Entry 7N4J (X-ray diffraction, 2.21 A resolution); this record covers chains A and H of the 3 polymer chains in the assembly.

# Chain A
Protein: Spike protein S1
From: Severe acute respiratory syndrome coronavirus 2
Notes: fragment: Receptor Binding Domain (RBD)
Reference sequence: P0DTC2 (SPIKE_SARS2); residues 331-527 here = UniProt positions 331-527
Amino-acid sequence (205 residues; numbered 331 to 535; the number before each row is that of its first residue):
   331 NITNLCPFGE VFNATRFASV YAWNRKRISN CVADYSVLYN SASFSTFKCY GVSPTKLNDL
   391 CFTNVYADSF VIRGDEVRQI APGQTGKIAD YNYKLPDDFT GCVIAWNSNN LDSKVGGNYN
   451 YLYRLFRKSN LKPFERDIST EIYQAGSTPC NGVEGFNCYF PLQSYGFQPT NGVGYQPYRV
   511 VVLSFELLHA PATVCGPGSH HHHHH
Not modelled in the structure: 533-535
Construct notes: expression tag (528-535)
Swiss-Prot annotation at these positions:
  - region: Arg403 to Asp405 (Integrin-binding motif), Asn448 to Phe456 (Immunodominant HLA epitope recognized by the CD8+)
  - glycosylation (N-linked (GlcNAc...) asparagine): Asn331 (complex), Asn343 (complex)
  - natural variant: Gly339 (G339D: In strain: Omicron/BA.1, Omicron/BA.2 and 4 more; G339H: In strain: Omicron/BA.2.75, Omicron/XBB.1.5 and 1 more), Arg346 (R346K: In strain: Mu/B.1.621; R346T: In strain: Omicron/BQ.1.1, Omicron/XBB.1.5 and 1 more), Leu368 (L368I: In strain: Omicron/XBB.1.5, Omicron/EG.5.1), Ser371 (S371F: In strain: Omicron/BA.2, Omicron/BA.2.12.1 and 6 more; S371L: In strain: Omicron/BA.1), Ser373 (S373P: In strain: Omicron/BA.1, Omicron/BA.2 and 7 more), Ser375 (S375F: In strain: Omicron/BA.1, Omicron/BA.2 and 7 more), Thr376 (T376A: In strain: Omicron/BA.2, Omicron/BA.2.12.1 and 5 more), Asp405 (D405N: In strain: Omicron/BA.2, Omicron/BA.2.12.1 and 6 more), Arg408 (R408S: In strain: Omicron/BA.2, Omicron/BA.2.12.1 and 6 more), Lys417 (K417N: In strain: Beta/B.1.351, Omicron/BA.1 and 8 more; K417T: In strain: Gamma/P.1), Asn440 (N440K: In strain: Omicron/BA.1, Omicron/BA.2 and 7 more), Lys444 (K444T: In strain: Omicron/BQ.1.1), 16 further natural variant entries in UniProt
  - mutagenesis: Asn331 (N331Q: Reduced viral infectivity), Asn343 (N343Q: Reduced viral infectivity), Leu452 (L452R: Increased resistance to neutralizing antibodies. Decreases HLA binding to NF9 epitope. Increased binding affinity to human ACE2), Tyr453 (Y453F: Decreased HLA binding to NF9 epitope. Increased binding affinity to human ACE2), Ala475 (A475V: Increased resistance to neutralizing antibodies), Val483 (V483A: Increased resistance to neutralizing antibodies), Glu484 (E484D: Increased replication in human TMEM106B overexpressing cells), Phe490 (F490L: Increased resistance to neutralizing antibodies and human covalescent sera neutralization), Gln493 (Q493N: Reduced host ACE2-binding affinity in vitro; Q493Y: Reduced host ACE2-binding affinity in vitro), Asn501 (N501T: Reduced host ACE2-binding affinity in vitro; N501Y: Increased binding affinity to human ACE2), His519 (H519P: Increased resistance to human covalescent sera neutralization)
Disulfide bonds: Cys336-Cys361, Cys379-Cys432, Cys391-Cys525, Cys480-Cys488
Covalent attachments: N-acetylglucosamine (NAG) linked to Asn343
What the authors report for this chain:
  - mutagenesis - F486A, N487A, Y489A: decreased binding to WRAIR-2125

# Chain H
Protein: WRAIR-2173 antibody Fab heavy chain
From: Homo sapiens
Notes: antibody fragment or engineered binder
Amino-acid sequence (236 residues; row label = number of the first residue in the row):
     1 QVQLQESGPG LVKPSETLSL TCSVSGDSIS SSDYSWGWIR QPPGKGLEWI GTIYYIKNTY
    61 YNPSLRSRVT LSVDTSKNLF SLKLSSVTAA DTAVYYCARE RPPFDVVVVP AARPYNWFDP
   121 WGLGTLVIVS SASTKGPSVF PLAPSSKSTS GGTAALGCLV KDYFPEPVTV SWNSGALTSG
   181 VHTFPAVLQS SGLYSLSSVV TVPSSSLGTQ TYICNVNHKP SNTKVDKRVE PKSCDK
Not modelled in the structure: 235-236
Disulfide bonds: Cys22-Cys97, Cys158-Cys214

# How chain A and chain H interact
Residue-residue contacts (27; chain A residue first):
  Lys444(A) - Asp105(H)  salt bridge
  Tyr449(A) - Pro103(H)  hydrophobic
  Tyr449(A) - Val106(H)  hydrophobic
  Tyr449(A) - Tyr115(H)  hydrophobic
  Asn450(A) - Asp105(H)  hydrogen bond (side chain-backbone)
  Asn450(A) - Val106(H)
  Asn450(A) - Val107(H)  hydrogen bond (side chain-backbone)
  Leu452(A) - Val108(H)  hydrophobic
  Leu452(A) - Ala111(H)  hydrophobic
  Val483(A) - Lys57(H)
  Val483(A) - Asn58(H)
  Glu484(A) - Asn58(H)  hydrogen bond (backbone-side chain)
  Glu484(A) - Thr59(H)  hydrogen bond (backbone-backbone)
  Glu484(A) - Tyr60(H)  hydrogen bond
  Glu484(A) - Pro110(H)
  Gly485(A) - Thr59(H)
  Phe486(A) - Arg66(H)
  Phe490(A) - Val108(H)  hydrophobic
  Phe490(A) - Pro110(H)  hydrophobic
  Leu492(A) - Ala111(H)
  Gln493(A) - Ala111(H)
  Gln493(A) - Pro114(H)
  Ser494(A) - Ala111(H)  hydrogen bond (backbone-backbone)
  Ser494(A) - Ala112(H)
  Ser494(A) - Tyr115(H)  hydrogen bond (backbone-side chain)
  Tyr495(A) - Tyr115(H)
  Gly496(A) - Tyr115(H)  hydrogen bond (backbone-side chain)
Interface features reported in the paper:
  - epitope / paratope residues, chain A: Lys444(A), Tyr449(A), Asn450(A), Leu452(A), Val483(A), Glu484(A), Phe486(A), Gln493(A)

# Summary
14 residues of chain A face 15 of chain H across their interface, with 8 hydrogen bonds and 1 salt bridge.
Polar pairs include Lys444(A)-Asp105(H), Asn450(A)-Asp105(H) and Asn450(A)-Val107(H). N-acetylglucosamine is
covalently linked to Asn343(A). From the paper: F486A, N487A and Y489A of chain A reduce binding to
WRAIR-2125; epitope/paratope residues Lys444(A), Tyr449(A) and Asn450(A) among others.
Chain A is Spike protein S1 (Severe acute respiratory syndrome coronavirus 2) and chain H is WRAIR-2173
antibody Fab heavy chain (Homo sapiens); the structure, Crystal structure of SARS-CoV-2 receptor binding
domain in complex with neutralizing human antibody WRAIR-2173, was determined by X-ray diffraction together
with 7N4I from the same study.
